PDB entry 6SGS | electron microscopy, 3.20 A resolution | chains C and F of the 8 polymer chains in the assembly

# Chain C
Name: Multidrug efflux pump subunit AcrB
From: Escherichia coli K12
Reference sequence: P31224 (ACRB_ECOLI); residue numbers follow UniProt; this construct covers 1-1049
Sequence (1049 residues; each row starts with the number of its first residue):
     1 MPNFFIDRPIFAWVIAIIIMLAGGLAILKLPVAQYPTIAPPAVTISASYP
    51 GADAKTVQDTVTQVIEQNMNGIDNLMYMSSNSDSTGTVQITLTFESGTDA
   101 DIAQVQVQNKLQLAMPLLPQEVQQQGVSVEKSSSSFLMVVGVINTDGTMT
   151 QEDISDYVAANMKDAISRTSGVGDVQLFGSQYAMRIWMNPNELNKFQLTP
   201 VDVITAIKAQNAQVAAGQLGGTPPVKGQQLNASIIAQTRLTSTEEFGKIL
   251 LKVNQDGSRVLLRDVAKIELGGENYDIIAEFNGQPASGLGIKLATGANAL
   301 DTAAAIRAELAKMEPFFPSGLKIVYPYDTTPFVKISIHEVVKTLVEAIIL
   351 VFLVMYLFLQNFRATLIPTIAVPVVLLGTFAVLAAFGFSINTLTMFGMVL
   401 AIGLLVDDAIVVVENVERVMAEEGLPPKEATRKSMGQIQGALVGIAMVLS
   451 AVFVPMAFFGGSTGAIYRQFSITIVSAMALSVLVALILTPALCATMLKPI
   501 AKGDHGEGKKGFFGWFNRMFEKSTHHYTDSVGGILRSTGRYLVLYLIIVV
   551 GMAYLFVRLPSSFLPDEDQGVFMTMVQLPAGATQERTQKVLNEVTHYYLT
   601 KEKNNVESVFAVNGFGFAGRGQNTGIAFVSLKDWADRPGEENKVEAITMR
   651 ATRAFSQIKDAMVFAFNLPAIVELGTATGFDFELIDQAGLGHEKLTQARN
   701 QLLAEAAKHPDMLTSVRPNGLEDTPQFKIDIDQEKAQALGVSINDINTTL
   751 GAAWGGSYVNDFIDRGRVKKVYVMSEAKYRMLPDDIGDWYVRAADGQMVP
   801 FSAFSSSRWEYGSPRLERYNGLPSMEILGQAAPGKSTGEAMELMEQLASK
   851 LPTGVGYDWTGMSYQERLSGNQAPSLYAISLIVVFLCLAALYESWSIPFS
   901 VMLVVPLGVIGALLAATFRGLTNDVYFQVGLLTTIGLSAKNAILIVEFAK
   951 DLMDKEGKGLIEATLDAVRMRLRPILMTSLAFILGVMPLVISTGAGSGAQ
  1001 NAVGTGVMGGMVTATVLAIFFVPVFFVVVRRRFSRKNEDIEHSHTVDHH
Disordered / not traced: 1034-1049
Swiss-Prot annotation at these positions:
  - mutagenesis: His-526 (H526Y: Partially restores chloramphenicol resistance to an AcrZ G30R mutant)

# Chain F
Name: Multidrug efflux pump accessory protein AcrZ
From: Shigella boydii 965-58
Reference sequence: I6DQK7 (I6DQK7_SHIBO); numbering as in UniProt (aligned over 1-49)
Sequence (49 residues; numbered 1 to 49; the number before each row is that of its first residue):
     1 MLELLKSLVFAVIMVPVVMAIILGLIYGLGEVFNIFSGVGKKDQPGQNH
Disordered / not traced: 38-49
Reported in the primary citation:
  - conformationally variable residues (helix shift): Phe-10 to Val-15
  - mutagenesis - P16A, P16A/V18P: abolished binding to Multidrug efflux pump subunit AcrB (chain C)
  - mutagenesis - V15G/P16G, P16A/V17P, P16A/M19P, P16A/A20P, P16G, P16G/V17G: unchanged binding to Multidrug efflux pump subunit AcrB (chain C)
  - mutagenesis - M19P, A20P: decreased binding to Multidrug efflux pump subunit AcrB (chain C)
  - mutagenesis - V15G/P16G, P16G/V17G: decreased growth
  - mutagenesis - P16A/M19P, M19P: decreased growth in response to chloramphenicol
  - mutagenesis - P16A/A20P, A20P: increased growth

# How chain C and chain F interact
Contacting residue pairs (37):
  Glu-346(C) with Ser-7(F)
  Ile-349(C) with Ser-7(F)
  Leu-350(C) with Ala-11(F), hydrophobic; Val-15(F), hydrophobic
  Val-354(C) with Met-19(F), hydrophobic
  Leu-357(C) with Val-15(F), hydrophobic
  Phe-358(C) with Met-19(F), hydrophobic
  Phe-516(C) with Met-19(F), hydrophobic
  Met-519(C) with Leu-23(F), hydrophobic
  Ser-523(C) with Leu-23(F)
  His-526(C) with Tyr-27(F); Glu-31(F); Asn-34(F)
  Ser-530(C) with Gly-30(F), hydrogen bond (side chain-backbone); Asn-34(F), hydrogen bond
  Gly-533(C) with Ser-37(F), hydrogen bond (backbone-side chain)
  Ile-534(C) with Phe-33(F), hydrophobic
  Arg-536(C) with Ser-37(F)
  Arg-540(C) with Phe-36(F), hydrogen bond (side chain-backbone); Ser-37(F), hydrogen bond
  Tyr-541(C) with Phe-33(F), hydrogen bond (side chain-backbone); Phe-36(F), hydrophobic; Ser-37(F)
  Leu-544(C) with Phe-33(F), hydrophobic
  Leu-976(C) with Leu-23(F), hydrophobic; Ile-26(F), hydrophobic
  Leu-980(C) with Met-19(F), hydrophobic; Ile-22(F), hydrophobic
  Ile-983(C) with Val-18(F), hydrophobic
  Leu-984(C) with Val-15(F), hydrophobic; Val-18(F), hydrophobic
  Met-987(C) with Phe-10(F), hydrophobic; Met-14(F), hydrophobic
  Val-1016(C) with Leu-29(F), hydrophobic
  Leu-1017(C) with Leu-29(F), hydrophobic
  Phe-1020(C) with Ile-26(F); Phe-33(F), hydrophobic
Also at the interface, not in a pair above, chain C (32 interface residues in all): Lys-342, Val-345, Leu-353, Phe-520, Val-1012, Ile-1019, Phe-1021
Also at the interface, not in a pair above, chain F (23 interface residues in all): Glu-3, Leu-4, Leu-8, Val-12, Leu-25

# Summary
Chain C and chain F form an interface of 32 and 23 residues respectively, with 6 hydrogen bonds. Polar pairs
include Ser-530(C)/Gly-30(F), Ser-530(C)/Asn-34(F) and Gly-533(C)/Ser-37(F). From the paper: P16A and
P16A/V18P of chain F abolish binding to Multidrug efflux pump subunit AcrB (chain C); conformational
variability at Phe-10(F); 10 substitutions were tested in all.
Chain C is Multidrug efflux pump subunit AcrB (Escherichia coli K12) and chain F is Multidrug efflux pump
accessory protein AcrZ (Shigella boydii 965-58); the structure, Cryo-EM structure of Escherichia coli AcrBZ
and DARPin in Saposin A-nanodisc, was determined by electron microscopy (same publication as 6SGR, 6SGT and
6SGU).
